PDB entry 8TXT | X-ray diffraction, 3.19 A resolution | chains A and C of the 12 polymer chains in the assembly

# Chain A (and C)
Name: Hemagglutinin
Source organism: Influenza A virus (A/Viet Nam/1203/2004(H5N1))
Notes: fragment: HA1 subdomain; chain C of this document is another copy of the same molecule, construct and numbering; everything in this record applies to it too
Reference sequence: Q5EP31 (Q5EP31_9INFA); the construct lacks a stretch of the UniProt sequence, so the offset changes along the chain: 11-55 = UniProt 17-61; 56-83 = UniProt 63-90; 84-96 = UniProt 92-104; 97-125 = UniProt 106-134; 3 more segments
Chain sequence (334 residues; each row starts with the number of its first residue; a row labelled like 125A-125B holds insertion residues (125A, then the next letters in order)):
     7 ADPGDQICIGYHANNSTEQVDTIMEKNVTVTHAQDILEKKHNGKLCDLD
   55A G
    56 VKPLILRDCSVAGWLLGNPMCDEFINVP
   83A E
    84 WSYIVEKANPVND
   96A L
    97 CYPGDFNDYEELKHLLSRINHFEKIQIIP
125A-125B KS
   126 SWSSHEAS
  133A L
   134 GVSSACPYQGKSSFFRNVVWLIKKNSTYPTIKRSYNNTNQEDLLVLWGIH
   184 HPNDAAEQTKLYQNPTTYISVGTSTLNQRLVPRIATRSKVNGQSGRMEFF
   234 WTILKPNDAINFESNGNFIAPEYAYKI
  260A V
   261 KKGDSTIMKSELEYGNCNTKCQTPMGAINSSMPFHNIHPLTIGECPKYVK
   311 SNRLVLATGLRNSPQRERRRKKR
Unresolved in the structure: 7, 325-333
Disulfides: Cys-52/Cys-277, Cys-64/Cys-76, Cys-97/Cys-139, Cys-281/Cys-305
Glycans and other covalent adducts: N-acetylglucosamine (NAG) linked to Asn-33, Asn-240, Asn-289
Sequence notes: expression tag (7-10)

# Interface between chain A and chain C
Contacting residue pairs - 18 pairs, chain A then chain C:
  Asp-101(A) with Thr-208(C)
  His-184(A) with Asn-210(C)
  Arg-216(A) with Asn-210(C), hydrogen bond (side chain-backbone); Arg-212(C)
  Ile-217(A) with Ser-203(C), hydrogen bond (backbone-side chain); Arg-212(C), hydrogen bond (backbone-side chain)
  Ala-218(A) with Ser-203(C)
  Thr-219(A) with Gly-205(C); Asn-244(C), hydrogen bond (backbone-side chain)
  Arg-220(A) with Thr-206(C); Asn-210(C), hydrogen bond
  Ser-221(A) with Thr-206(C); Ser-207(C); Asp-241(C), hydrogen bond; Ala-242(C), hydrogen bond (side chain-backbone)
  Val-223(A) with Ser-207(C)
  Arg-229(A) with Thr-206(C), hydrogen bond (side chain-backbone); Ser-207(C), hydrogen bond (side chain-backbone)
Also at the interface, not in a pair above, chain C (13 interface residues in all): Val-204, Leu-209, Gln-211

# In short
10 residues of chain A face 13 of chain C across their interface, with 9 hydrogen bonds. Among the polar pairs
are Arg-216(A)/Asn-210(C), Ile-217(A)/Ser-203(C) and Ile-217(A)/Arg-212(C). Covalently linked
N-acetylglucosamine: at Asn-33(A), Asn-240(A) and Asn-289(A).
Chain A and chain C are both Hemagglutinin (Influenza A virus (A/Viet Nam/1203/2004(H5N1))); the structure,
Crystal structure of 05.GC.w13.02 Fab in complex with H5 HA from A/Viet Nam/1203/2004(H5N1), was determined by
X-ray diffraction together with 8TXM, 8TXP, 8TY7 and 8U44 from the same study.
